PDB entry 6TQW | X-ray diffraction, 1.55 A resolution | chains A and B

Chain A (and B):
Protein: Ribonucleoside-diphosphate reductase subunit beta
From: Bacillus anthracis str. Sterne
Notes: EC 1.17.4.1; chain B of this document is another copy of the same molecule, construct and numbering; everything in this record applies to it too
UniProtKB: Q81TB4 (Q81TB4_BACAN); residue numbers follow UniProt; this construct covers 1-322
Amino-acid sequence (322 residues; numbered 1 to 322; the number before each row is that of its first residue):
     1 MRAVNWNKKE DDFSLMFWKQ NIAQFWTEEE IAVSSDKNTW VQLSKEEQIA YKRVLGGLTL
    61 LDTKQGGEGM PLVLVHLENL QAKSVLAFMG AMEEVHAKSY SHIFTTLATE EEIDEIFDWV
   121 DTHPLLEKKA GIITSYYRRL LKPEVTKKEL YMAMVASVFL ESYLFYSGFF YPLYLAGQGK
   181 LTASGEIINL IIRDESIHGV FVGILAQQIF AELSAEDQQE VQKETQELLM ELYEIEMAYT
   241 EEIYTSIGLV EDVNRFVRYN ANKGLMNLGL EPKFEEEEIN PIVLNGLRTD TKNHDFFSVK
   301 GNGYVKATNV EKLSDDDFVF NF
Not modelled in the structure: 289-322
Ion coordination: Mn2+ site 1: Asp62, Glu93, His96, Glu195; Mn2+ site 2: Glu93, Glu161, Glu195, His198
Reported in the primary citation:
  - catalytic residues: Tyr100 (citing earlier work)

Interface between chain A and chain B:
Residue-residue contacts - 93 pairs, chain A then chain B:
  Met1(A) with Leu60(B); Lys64(B); Val120(B); Asp121(B), hydrogen bond (backbone-side chain); Glu127(B), hydrogen bond (backbone-side chain); Ala130(B), hydrophobic; Gly131(B)
  Arg2(A) with Leu60(B); Thr63(B); Asp121(B), hydrogen bond (backbone-side chain)
  Ala3(A) with Thr59(B); Leu60(B), hydrophobic; Thr63(B); Phe117(B)
  Val4(A) with Thr59(B); Thr63(B), hydrogen bond (backbone-side chain); Ala97(B), hydrophobic; Phe117(B)
  Asn5(A) with Ile113(B); Asp114(B), hydrogen bond; Phe117(B)
  Trp6(A) with Lys98(B); Ser101(B), hydrogen bond (backbone-side chain)
  Asn7(A) with Glu110(B), hydrogen bond (side chain-backbone); Ile113(B); Asp114(B), hydrogen bond
  Lys8(A) with Asp114(B)
  Leu15(A) with Lys98(B)
  Trp18(A) with Glu94(B); Val95(B); Lys98(B)
  Ile22(A) with Thr27(B)
  Phe25(A) with Phe25(B), hydrophobic; Phe88(B), hydrophobic
  Thr27(A) with Ile22(B)
  Thr59(A) with Ala3(B); Val4(B)
  Leu60(A) with Met1(B); Arg2(B); Ala3(B)
  Thr63(A) with Arg2(B); Ala3(B); Val4(B), hydrogen bond (side chain-backbone)
  Lys64(A) with Met1(B)
  Gly67(A) with Leu74(B); Val75(B); Lys83(B)
  Pro71(A) with Pro71(B), hydrophobic; Val75(B), hydrophobic
  Leu74(A) with Gly67(B); Pro71(B), hydrophobic
  Val75(A) with Gly67(B); Pro71(B), hydrophobic
  Lys83(A) with Gly67(B)
  Ser84(A) with Glu94(B), hydrogen bond
  Ala87(A) with Ala91(B); Glu94(B)
  Phe88(A) with Phe25(B), hydrophobic; Ala91(B), hydrophobic
  Ala91(A) with Ala87(B); Phe88(B), hydrophobic; Ala91(B), hydrophobic
  Glu94(A) with Trp18(B); Ser84(B), hydrogen bond; Ala87(B)
  Val95(A) with Trp18(B)
  Ala97(A) with Val4(B), hydrophobic
  Lys98(A) with Trp6(B); Leu15(B); Trp18(B)
  Ser101(A) with Trp6(B), hydrogen bond (side chain-backbone)
  Glu110(A) with Asn7(B), hydrogen bond (backbone-side chain)
  Ile113(A) with Asn5(B); Asn7(B)
  Asp114(A) with Asn5(B), hydrogen bond; Asn7(B), hydrogen bond; Lys8(B)
  Phe117(A) with Ala3(B); Val4(B); Asn5(B)
  Val120(A) with Met1(B)
  Asp121(A) with Met1(B), hydrogen bond (side chain-backbone); Arg2(B), hydrogen bond (side chain-backbone)
  Glu127(A) with Met1(B), hydrogen bond (side chain-backbone)
  Ala130(A) with Met1(B), hydrophobic
  Gly131(A) with Met1(B)
  Leu141(A) with His76(B); Leu140(B); Leu141(B); Lys142(B); Pro143(B)
  Lys142(A) with Leu141(B)
  Pro143(A) with Leu141(B)
Other interface residues (no listed pair), chain A (51 interface residues in all): Gly56, Gly66, Leu72, His76, Leu80, Thr134, Arg138, Leu140
Other interface residues (no listed pair), chain B (51 interface residues in all): Gly56, Gly66, Leu72, Leu80, Thr134, Arg138

Overview:
The chain A/chain B interface involves 51 residues from each chain; the contacts include 18 hydrogen bonds.
Polar contacts include Met1(A)-Asp121(B), Met1(A)-Glu127(B) and Arg2(A)-Asp121(B). Asp62(A), Glu93(A),
His96(A) and Glu195(A) form the Mn2+ site 1. Glu93(A), Glu161(A), Glu195(A) and His198(A) coordinate Mn2+ site
2. From the paper: the catalytic residue Tyr100(A).
Chain A and chain B are both Ribonucleoside-diphosphate reductase subunit beta (Bacillus anthracis str.
Sterne); the structure, Crystal structure of ribonucleotide reductase NrdF from Bacillus anthracis
anaerobically soaked with Fe(II) and Mn(II) ions, was determined by X-ray diffraction (same publication as
6TQV, 6TQX, 6TQY and 6TQZ).
